1H0W - chain A; structure by X-ray diffraction, 2.10 A resolution.

== Chain A ==
Name: Cell division protein kinase 2
Organism: Homo sapiens
Notes: EC 2.7.1.37
UniProtKB: P24941 (CDK2_HUMAN); numbering as in UniProt (aligned over 1-298)
Amino-acid sequence (298 residues; each row starts with the number of its first residue):
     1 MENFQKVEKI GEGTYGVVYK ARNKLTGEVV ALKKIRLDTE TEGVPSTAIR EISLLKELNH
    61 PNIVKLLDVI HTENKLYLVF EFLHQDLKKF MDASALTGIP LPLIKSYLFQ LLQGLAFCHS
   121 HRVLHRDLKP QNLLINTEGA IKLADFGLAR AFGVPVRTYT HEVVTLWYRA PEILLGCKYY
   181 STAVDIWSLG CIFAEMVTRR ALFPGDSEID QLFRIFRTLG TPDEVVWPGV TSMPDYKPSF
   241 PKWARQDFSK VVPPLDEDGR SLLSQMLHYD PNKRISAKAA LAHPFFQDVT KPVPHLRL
Disordered / not traced: 37-43, 157-164
Small-molecule neighbours: 1-amino-6-cyclohex-3-enylmethyloxypurine (207): Ile10, Gly11, Glu12, Val18, Ala31, Lys33, Val64, Phe80, Glu81, Phe82, Leu83, His84, Gln85, Asp86, Gln131, Leu134
Curated features (UniProtKB/Swiss-Prot):
  - active site: Asp127 (Proton acceptor)
  - binding site (ATP): Ile10 to Val18, Lys33, Glu81 to Leu83, Asp86, Lys129 to Asn132, Asp145
  - binding site (Mg(2+)): Asn132, Asp145
  - site (CDK7 binding): Lys9, Lys88, Lys89, Leu166
  - modified residue: Met1 (N-acetylmethionine), Lys6 (N6-acetyllysine), Thr14 (Phosphothreonine), Tyr15 (Phosphotyrosine), Tyr19 (Phosphotyrosine), Thr160 (Phosphothreonine)
  - natural variant: Pro45 (P45L: In a glioblastoma multiforme sample)
  - mutagenesis: Lys9 (K9F: Reduced phosphorylation by CAK), Thr14 (T14A: 2-fold increase in activity), Tyr15 (Y15F: 2-fold increase in activity), Lys88 to Lys89 (Reduced phosphorylation by CAK), Thr160 (T160A: Abolishes activity), Leu166 (L166R: Reduced phosphorylation by CAK and reduced kinase activity)

== Summary ==
Ligands of chain A: 1-amino-6-cyclohex-3-enylmethyloxypurine. From UniProt: active-site residue Asp127, 19
ATP-binding residues, Mg2+-binding residues Asn132 and Asp145 and 7 mutagenesis sites.
Chain A is Cell division protein kinase 2 (Homo sapiens); the structure, Human cyclin dependent protein kinase
2 in complex with the inhibitor 2-Amino-6-[cyclohex-3-enyl]methoxypurine, was determined by X-ray diffraction,
deposited together with 1H0V and 1GZ8.
